2E2H - chains C and K of the 13 polymer chains in the assembly; structure by X-ray diffraction, 3.95 A resolution.

== Chain C ==
Name: DNA-directed RNA polymerase II 45 kDa polypeptide
Source organism: Saccharomyces cerevisiae
Notes: EC 2.7.7.6
Reference sequence: P16370 (RPB3_YEAST); numbering as in UniProt (aligned over 1-318)
Sequence (318 residues; numbered 1 to 318; the number before each row is that of its first residue):
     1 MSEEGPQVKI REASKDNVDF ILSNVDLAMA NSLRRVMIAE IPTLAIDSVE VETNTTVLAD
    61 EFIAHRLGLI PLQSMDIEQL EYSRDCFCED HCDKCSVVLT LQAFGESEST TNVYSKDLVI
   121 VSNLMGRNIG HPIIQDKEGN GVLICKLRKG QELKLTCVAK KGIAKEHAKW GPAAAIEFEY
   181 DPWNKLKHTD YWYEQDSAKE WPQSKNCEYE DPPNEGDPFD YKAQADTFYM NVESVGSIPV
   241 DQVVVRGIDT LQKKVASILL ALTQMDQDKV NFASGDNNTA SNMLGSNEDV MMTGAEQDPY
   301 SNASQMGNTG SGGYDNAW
Unresolved in the structure: 1-2, 269-318
Bound ions: Zn2+: Cys86, Cys88, Cys92, Cys95
UniProt features mapped onto this chain:
  - binding site (Zn(2+)): Cys86, Cys88, Cys92, Cys95
  - modified residue: Ser2 (N-acetylserine)
  - natural variant: Ala30 (A30D: In mutant RPB3-1)
  - mutagenesis: Lys9 (K9E: Transcript termination readthrough)

== Chain K ==
Name: DNA-directed RNA polymerase II 13.6 kDa polypeptide
Source organism: Saccharomyces cerevisiae
Notes: EC 2.7.7.6
Reference sequence: P38902 (RPB11_YEAST); residues 1-120 here = UniProt positions 1-120
Sequence (120 residues; row label = number of the first residue in the row):
     1 MNAPDRFELF LLGEGESKLK IDPDTKAPNA VVITFEKEDH TLGNLIRAEL LNDRKVLFAA
    61 YKVEHPFFAR FKLRIQTTEG YDPKDALKNA CNSIINKLGA LKTNFETEWN LQTLAADDAF
Unresolved in the structure: 115-120
UniProt features mapped onto this chain:
  - mutagenesis: Glu108 (E108G/V: Transcript termination readthrough; E108K: Transcript termination readthrough. Lethal), Leu111 (L111P: Transcript termination readthrough), Leu114 (L114P: Transcript termination readthrough)

== How chain C and chain K interact ==
Residue-residue contacts (61; chain C residue first):
  Glu3(C) - Asn104(K)
  Glu4(C) - Asn96(K)
  Glu4(C) - Ala100(K)
  Pro6(C) - Lys97(K)
  Pro6(C) - Asn104(K)  hydrogen bond (backbone-side chain)
  Gln7(C) - Asn104(K)
  Val8(C) - Phe105(K)  hydrophobic
  Val8(C) - Glu108(K)
  Lys9(C) - Glu108(K)
  Ile10(C) - Glu108(K)
  Ala13(C) - Trp109(K)  hydrophobic
  Ala13(C) - Thr113(K)
  Ala13(C) - Leu114(K)
  Ser14(C) - Trp109(K)
  Ser14(C) - Leu114(K)
  Val18(C) - Phe105(K)  hydrophobic
  Val18(C) - Trp109(K)  hydrophobic
  Phe20(C) - Phe105(K)  hydrophobic
  Asp26(C) - Ala48(K)
  Asp26(C) - Glu49(K)
  Ala28(C) - Asn44(K)
  Ala28(C) - Ala48(K)  hydrophobic
  Met29(C) - Leu45(K)  hydrophobic
  Met29(C) - Glu49(K)
  Ser32(C) - Thr41(K)  hydrogen bond (side chain-backbone)
  Ser32(C) - Leu45(K)
  Arg35(C) - Asp39(K)  salt bridge
  Arg35(C) - His40(K)  hydrogen bond (side chain-backbone)
  Arg35(C) - Thr41(K)  hydrogen bond
  Val36(C) - Thr41(K)
  Glu40(C) - Asp39(K)
  Glu40(C) - Thr41(K)  hydrogen bond
  Arg84(C) - Phe10(K)
  Arg84(C) - Leu11(K)
  Ile163(C) - Phe10(K)  hydrophobic
  Lys165(C) - Arg6(K)  hydrogen bond (backbone-side chain)
  Lys165(C) - Leu9(K)
  Lys165(C) - Asp39(K)  salt bridge
  Glu166(C) - Arg6(K)
  His167(C) - Arg6(K)
  Asp241(C) - Trp109(K)
  Val244(C) - Phe105(K)  hydrophobic
  Val245(C) - Lys102(K)
  Ile248(C) - Leu98(K)
  Ile248(C) - Leu101(K)  hydrophobic
  Ile248(C) - Lys102(K)
  Leu251(C) - Leu45(K)  hydrophobic
  Leu251(C) - Leu98(K)  hydrophobic
  Gln252(C) - Ile95(K)  hydrogen bond (side chain-backbone)
  Gln252(C) - Leu98(K)
  Gln252(C) - Gly99(K)
  Lys254(C) - Glu38(K)  salt bridge
  Val255(C) - Leu42(K)  hydrophobic
  Val255(C) - Ile95(K)  hydrophobic
  Ser257(C) - Lys18(K)
  Ile258(C) - Leu19(K)  hydrophobic
  Ile258(C) - Phe35(K)  hydrophobic
  Ile258(C) - Leu42(K)  hydrophobic
  Leu259(C) - Lys88(K)
  Leu259(C) - Asn92(K)
  Leu262(C) - Lys88(K)
Interface residues without a listed pair, chain C (43 interface residues in all): Gly5, Arg11, Lys15, Leu33, Ala164, Val240, Asp249, Met265
Interface residues without a listed pair, chain K (41 interface residues in all): Phe7, Ile21, Ile46, Asn52, Lys84, Leu87, Cys91, Ile94, Gln112

== Summary ==
Chain C and chain K form an interface of 43 and 41 residues respectively, with 7 hydrogen bonds and 3 salt
bridges. Polar pairs include Arg35(C)-Asp39(K), Lys165(C)-Asp39(K) and Lys254(C)-Glu38(K).
Here chain C is DNA-directed RNA polymerase II 45 kDa polypeptide and chain K is DNA-directed RNA polymerase
II 13.6 kDa polypeptide, both from Saccharomyces cerevisiae. Entry 2E2H (RNA polymerase II elongation complex
at 5 mM Mg2+ with GTP) was determined by X-ray diffraction (same publication as 2E2I, 2E2J, 2NVQ, 2NVT, 2NVX,
2NVY, 2NVZ and 2YU9).
